4N4Q - chains A and B of the 4 polymer chains in the assembly; structure by X-ray diffraction, 2.00 A resolution.

[Chain A (and B)]
Protein: Acylneuraminate lyase
Source organism: Mycoplasma synoviae
Notes: EC 4.1.3.3; chain B of this document is another copy of the same molecule, construct and numbering; everything in this record applies to it too
UniProt: Q4A6K4 (Q4A6K4_MYCS5); residues 1-296 here = UniProt positions 1-296
Chain sequence (296 residues; numbered 1 to 296; the number before each row is that of its first residue):
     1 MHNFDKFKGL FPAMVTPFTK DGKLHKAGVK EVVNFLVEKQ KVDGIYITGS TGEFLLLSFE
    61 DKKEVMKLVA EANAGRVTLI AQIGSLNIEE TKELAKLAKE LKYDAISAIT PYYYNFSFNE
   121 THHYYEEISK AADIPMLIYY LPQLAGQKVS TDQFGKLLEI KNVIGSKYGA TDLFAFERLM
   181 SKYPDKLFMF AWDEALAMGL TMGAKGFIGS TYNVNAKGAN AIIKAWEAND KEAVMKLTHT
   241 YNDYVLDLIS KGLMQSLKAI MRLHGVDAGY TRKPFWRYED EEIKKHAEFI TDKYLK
Disordered / not traced: 1, 147-148 (chain B: 1, 146)

[How chain A and chain B interact]
Residue-residue contacts (49):
  L173(A) with L173(B), hydrophobic; M198(B), hydrophobic
  F174(A) with W192(B), hydrophobic; E194(B); N242(B)
  E177(A) with T238(B); H239(B), salt bridge; N242(B), hydrogen bond
  R178(A) with H239(B), hydrogen bond (side chain-backbone); N242(B); D243(B), salt bridge; L246(B)
  S181(A) with H239(B)
  W192(A) with F174(B), hydrophobic
  E194(A) with F174(B)
  A197(A) with T201(B)
  M198(A) with L173(B), hydrophobic; M198(B)
  L200(A) with M235(B)
  T201(A) with A197(B); M198(B); T201(B), hydrogen bond; M235(B)
  M202(A) with M235(B); T238(B); H239(B)
  G203(A) with M235(B)
  W226(A) with K231(B), hydrogen bond (backbone-side chain)
  E227(A) with K231(B), hydrogen bond (backbone-side chain)
  N229(A) with N229(B); K231(B), hydrogen bond
  K231(A) with W226(B), hydrogen bond (side chain-backbone); E227(B); N229(B), hydrogen bond
  M235(A) with L200(B); T201(B); M202(B); G203(B)
  T238(A) with E177(B); M202(B)
  H239(A) with E177(B), salt bridge; R178(B), hydrogen bond (backbone-side chain); S181(B); M202(B)
  N242(A) with F174(B); E177(B), hydrogen bond; R178(B)
  D243(A) with R178(B), salt bridge
  L246(A) with R178(B)
Also at the interface, not in a pair above, chain A (25 interface residues in all): M180, V234
Also at the interface, not in a pair above, chain B (25 interface residues in all): M180, V234

[Overview]
The chain A/chain B interface involves 25 residues from each chain, with 10 hydrogen bonds and 4 salt bridges.
Polar pairs include E177(A)-H239(B), R178(A)-D243(B) and E177(A)-N242(B).
Both chains are Acylneuraminate lyase (Mycoplasma synoviae). Entry 4N4Q (Crystal Structure of
N-acetylneuraminate lyase from Mycoplasma synoviae, crystal form II) was determined by X-ray diffraction,
deposited together with 4N4P.
